PDB entry 8W0F | electron microscopy, 2.80 A resolution | chains F and O of the 14 polymer chains in the assembly

Chain F:
Molecule: DNA replication licensing factor MCM7
Organism: Homo sapiens
Notes: EC 3.6.4.12
Reference sequence: P33993 (MCM7_HUMAN); numbering as in UniProt (aligned over 1-719)
Chain sequence (719 residues; numbered 1 to 719; the number before each row is that of its first residue):
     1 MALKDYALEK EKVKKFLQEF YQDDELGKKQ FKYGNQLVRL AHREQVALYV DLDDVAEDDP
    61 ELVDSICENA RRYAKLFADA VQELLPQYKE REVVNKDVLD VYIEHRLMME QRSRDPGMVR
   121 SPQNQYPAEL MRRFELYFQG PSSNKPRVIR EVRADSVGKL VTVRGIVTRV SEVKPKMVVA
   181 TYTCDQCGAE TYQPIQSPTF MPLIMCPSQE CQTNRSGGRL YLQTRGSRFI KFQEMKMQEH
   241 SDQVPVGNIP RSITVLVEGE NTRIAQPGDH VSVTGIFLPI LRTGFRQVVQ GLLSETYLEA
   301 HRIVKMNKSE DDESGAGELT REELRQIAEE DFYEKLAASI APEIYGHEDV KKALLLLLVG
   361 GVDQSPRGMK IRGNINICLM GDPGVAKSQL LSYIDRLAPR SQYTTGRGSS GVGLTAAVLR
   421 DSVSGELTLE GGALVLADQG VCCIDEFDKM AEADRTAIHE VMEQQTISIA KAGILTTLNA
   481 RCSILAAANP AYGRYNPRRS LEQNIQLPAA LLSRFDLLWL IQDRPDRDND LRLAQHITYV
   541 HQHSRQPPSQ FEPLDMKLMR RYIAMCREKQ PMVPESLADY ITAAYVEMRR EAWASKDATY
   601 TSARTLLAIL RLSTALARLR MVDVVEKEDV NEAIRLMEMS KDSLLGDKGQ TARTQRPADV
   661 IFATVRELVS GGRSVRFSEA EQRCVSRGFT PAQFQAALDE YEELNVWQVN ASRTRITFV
Unresolved in the structure: 1-2, 312-318, 491-502, 597-599, 646-719
Ion coordination: Zn2+: Cys184, Cys187, Cys206, Cys211; Mg2+: Ser388 (together with ADP)
Residues lining bound ligands: ADP (adenosine-5'-diphosphate): Glu343, Ile344, Tyr345, His347, Asp382, Pro383, Gly384, Val385, Ala386, Lys387, Ser388, Gln389, Leu533, Ile537
UniProt features mapped onto this chain:
  - motif: Ser513 to Asp516 (Arginine finger)
  - binding site (ATP): Tyr345, Gly384, Ala386, Lys387, Ser388, Asn489, Arg514, Arg604
  - modified residue: Ala2 (N-acetylalanine), Ser121 (Phosphoserine), Ser314 (Phosphoserine), Ser365 (Phosphoserine), Ser500 (Phosphoserine), Ser678 (Phosphoserine)
  - cross-link (Glycyl lysine isopeptide (Lys-Gly)): Lys15 (interchain with G-Cter in SUMO2), Lys28 (interchain with G-Cter in SUMO2)

Chain O:
Molecule: 47-nt DNA strand
Sequence (47 nucleotides; numbered 2 to 48; the number before each row is that of its first residue):
     2 AAAAAAAAAA AAAAAAAAAA AAATTTTTTT TTTTTTTTTT TTTTTTT

Chain F / chain O interface:
Residue-residue contacts (6):
  Arg286(F) - DT31(O)  hydrogen bond to the base
  Arg286(F) - DT32(O)  hydrogen bond to the sugar
  Lys471(F) - DT41(O)  phosphate contact
  Lys471(F) - DT42(O)  salt bridge to the phosphate
  Ala472(F) - DT40(O)  phosphate contact
  Ala472(F) - DT41(O)  hydrogen bond to the phosphate
Also at the interface, not in a pair above, chain F (4 interface residues in all): Ser410
Also at the interface, not in a pair above, chain O (6 interface residues in all): DT43

In short:
Chain F and chain O form an interface of 4 and 6 residues respectively; the contacts include 3 hydrogen bonds
and 1 salt bridge. Among the polar pairs are Arg286(F)-DT31(O), Arg286(F)-DT32(O) and Ala472(F)-DT41(O). Chain
F binds ADP. From UniProt: 8 ATP-binding residues on chain F.
Chain F is DNA replication licensing factor MCM7 (Homo sapiens) and chain O is a 47-nt DNA strand; the
structure, Cryo-EM structure of a human MCM2-7 double hexamer on dsDNA, was determined by electron microscopy
(same publication as 8W0E, 8W0G, 8W0I and 9CAQ).
